7PHC - chains a and 3 of the 54 polymer chains in the assembly; structure by electron microscopy, 9.90 A resolution (very low resolution: no residue pairs are listed; an interface is given only as per-side residue counts).

[Chain a]
Molecule: 50S ribosomal protein L2
Source organism: Mycoplasma pneumoniae M129
UniProtKB: P75577 (RL2_MYCPN); residues 1-287 here = UniProt positions 1-287
Chain sequence (287 residues; row label = number of the first residue in the row):
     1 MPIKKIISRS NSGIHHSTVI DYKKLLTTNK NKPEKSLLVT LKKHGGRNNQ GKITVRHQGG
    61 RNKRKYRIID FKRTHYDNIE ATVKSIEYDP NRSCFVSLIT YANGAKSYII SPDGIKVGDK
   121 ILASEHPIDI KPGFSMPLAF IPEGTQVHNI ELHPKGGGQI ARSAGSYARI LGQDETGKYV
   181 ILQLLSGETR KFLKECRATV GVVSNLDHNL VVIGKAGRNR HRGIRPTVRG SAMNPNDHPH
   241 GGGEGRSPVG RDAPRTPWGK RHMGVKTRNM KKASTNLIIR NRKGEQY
Not modelled in the structure: 1, 287

[Chain 3]
Molecule: 23S ribosomal RNA
Source organism: Mycoplasma pneumoniae M129
Sequence (2907 nucleotides; each row starts with the number of its first residue):
     1 UACAAUAAGU UACUAAGGGC UUAUGGUGGA UGCCUUGGCA CUAAUAGGCG AUGAAGGACG
    61 UGUUAACCUG CGAUAAGCUU CGGGUAGGUG GUAAGAACCU CAGAUCCGGA GAUUUCCGAA
   121 UGGAGCAAUC CGGUAGUUGG AAACAGCUAU CAUUAAUUGA UGAAUAAAUA GUCAAUUAAA
   181 GCAAUACGUG GUGAAGUGAA ACAUCUCAGU AGCCACAGGA AAAGAAAACG AAUGUGAUUC
   241 CGUGUGUAGU GGCGAGCGAA AGCGGAACAG GCCAAACUUA UCAUUAGAUA GGGGUUGUAG
   301 GGCUUGCAAU GUGGACUUGA AAACGAUAGA AGAAGCUGUU GGAAAGCAGC GCGCAAAAGG
   361 GUGAUAGCCC CGUAUUUGAA AUUGUUUUCA UACCUAGCGA GAUCCCUGAG UAGCUCGGAA
   421 AACGUUAUUU UGAGUGAAUC UGCCCAGACC AUUGGGUAAG CCUAAAUACU AAUUAGUGAC
   481 CGAUAGCGAA ACAGUACCGU GAGGGAAAGG UGAAAAGAAC CCAGAGAUGG GAGUGAAAUA
   541 GAUUCUGAAA CCAUAUGCCU ACAACGUGUC AGAGCACAUU AAUGUGUGAU GGCGUGCGUU
   601 UUGAAGUAUG AGCCGGCGAG UUAUGAUAGC AAGCGUUAGU UAACCAGGAG AUGGGGAGCU
   661 GUAGCGAAAG CGAGUUUUAA AAGAGCGUUU GUUUGUUAUU AUAGACCCGA AACGGGUUGA
   721 GCUAGUCAUG AGCAGGUUGA AGGUUGAGUA ACAUCAACUG GAGGACCGAA CCGACUCUCG
   781 UUGAAACGAU AGCGGAUGAC UUGUGAUUAG GGGUGAAAUU CCAAUCGAAA UCCGUGAUAG
   841 CUGGUUCUCG UCGAAAUAGC UUUAAGGCUA GCGUGAGAUC ACAAAUAAGU GGAGGUAAAG
   901 CUACUGAAUG UAUGAUGGCG CCACCUAGGC GUACUGAAUA CAAUUAAACU CUGAAUGCCA
   961 UUUAUUUUAU UCUCGCAGUC AGACAGUGGG GGAUAAGCUU CAUUGUCAAG AGGGGAAGAG
  1021 CCCAGAUCAU UAAAUAAGGU CCCCAAAAUA UACUAAGUGG AAAAGGAUGU GAAAGUGCUA
  1081 AAACAGCAAG GAUGUUGGCU UAGAAGCAGC CAUCGUUUAA AGAGUGCGUA ACAGCUCACU
  1141 UGUCGAGUGU UUUUGCGCCG AAGAUGUAAC GGGGCUAAGU AUAUUACCGA AUUUAUGGAU
  1201 AAGAUUUAUA UCUUGUGGUA GACGAGCGUU GUAUUGGAGU UGAAGUCAAA GCGUGAGCAU
  1261 UGGUGGAUCC AAUACAAGUG AGAAUGCCGG CAUGAGUAAC GCUUGGGAGU GAGAAUCUCC
  1321 CAAACCGAUU GACUAAGGUU UCCUGGACCA GGGUCGUCCU UCCAGGGUUA GUCUGGACCU
  1381 AAGCUGAGGC UGAAAAGCGU AGGCGAUGGA CAACAGGUUA AUAUUCCUGU ACUUACAGUU
  1441 AGACUGAUGG AGUGACAAAG AAGGUUUUCC ACCCCCAUAA UUGGAUUUGG GGAUAAAUCA
  1501 UAAGGUGGUA CAAUAGGCAA AUCCGUUGUG CAUAACAUUG AGUGAUGAUG UCGAGUGAAU
  1561 GAGUGAUCAA GUAGCGAAGG UGGUAUUAAU CAUGCUUUCA AGAAAAGCUU CUAGGGUUAA
  1621 UCUAGCUGUA ACCAGUACCG AGAACGAACA CACGUAGUCA AGGAGAGGAU CCUAAGGUUA
  1681 GCGAGUGAAC UAUAGCCAAG GAACUCUGCA AAUUAACCCC GUAAGUUAGC GAGAAGGGGU
  1741 GCUUAUGUAA AAGUAAGCCG CAGUGAAGAA CGAGGGGGGA CUGUUUAACU AAAACACAAC
  1801 UCUAUGCCAA ACCGUAAGGU GAUGUAUAUG GGGUGACACC UGCCCAGUGC UGGAAGGUUA
  1861 AAGAAGGAGG UUAGCGCAAG CGAAGCUUUU AACUGAAGCC CCAGUGAACG GCGGCCGUAA
  1921 CUAUAACGGU CCUAAGGUAG CGAAAUUCCU AGUCGGGUAA AUUCCGUCCC GCUUGAAUGG
  1981 UGUAACCAUC UCUUGACUGU CUCGGCUAUA GACUCGGUGA AAUCCAGGUA CGGGUGAAGA
  2041 CACCCGUUAG GCGCAACGGG ACGGAAAGAC CCCGUGAAGC UUUACUGUAG CUUAAUAUUG
  2101 AUCAGGACAU UAUCAUGUAG AGAAUAGGUA GGAGCAAUCG AUGCAAGUUC GCUAGGACUU
  2161 GUUGAUGCGA AAGGUGGAAU ACUACCCUUG GUUGUGUGCU GUUCUAAUUG GUAACUGUUA
  2221 UCCAGUUUCA AGACAGUGUU AGGUGGGCAG UUUGACUGGG GCGGUCGCCU CCUAAAAGGU
  2281 AACGGAGGCG UACAAAGGUA CCUUCAGUAC GGUUGGAAAU CGUAUGUAGA GUGUAAUGGU
  2341 GUAAGGGUGC UUGACUGUGA GACAUACAGG UCGAACAGGU GAGAAAUCAG GUCAUAGUGA
  2401 UCCGGUGGUC CAGUAUGGAA UGGCCAUCGC UCAACGGAUA AAAGCUACUC CGGGGAUAAC
  2461 AGGCUGAUAC UGCCCAAGAG UUCAUAUCGA CGGCAGUGUU UGGCACCUCG AUGUCGACUC
  2521 AUCUCAUCCU CGAGCUGAAG CAGGUUCGAA GGGUUCGGCU GUUCGCCGAU UAAAGAGAUA
  2581 CGUGAGUUGG GUUCAAACCG UCGUGAGACA GGUUGGUCCC UAUCUAUUGU GCCCGUAGGA
  2641 AGAUUGAAGA GUGUUGCUUC UAGUACGAGA GGACCGAAGC GAGGACACCU CUUAUGCUCC
  2701 AGUUGUAGCG CCAGCUGCAC CGCUGGGUAG UAACGUGUCU AUUAGAUAAA CGCUGAAAGC
  2761 AUCUAAGUGU GAAACUAUCU CAAAGAUUAA UCUUCCCAUU UCGCAAGAAA GUAAGAGCCG
  2821 UCAAAGACGA UGACGUUGAU AGGUUACAGG UGUAAGCAUA GUGAUAUGUU GAGCUGAGUA
  2881 AUACUAAUUG CUCGAGGACU UAUUGGA
Not modelled in the structure: 1-7, 923-927, 1560-1569, 2901-2907

[How chain a and chain 3 interact]
At this resolution (10 A) residue pairs are not listed: 153 residues of chain a and 131 of chain 3 lie at the interface.

[In short]
Chain a and chain 3 form an interface of 153 and 131 residues respectively.
Chain a is 50S ribosomal protein L2 and chain 3 is 23S ribosomal RNA, both from Mycoplasma pneumoniae M129;
the structure, 70S ribosome with A*- and P/E-site tRNAs in chloramphenicol-treated Mycoplasma pneumoniae
cells, was determined by electron microscopy, deposited together with 7OOC, 7OOD, 7P6Z, 7PAH, 7PAI, 7PAJ and
23 further entries.
